Entry 3MFH (X-ray diffraction, 2.00 A resolution); this record covers chains A and P of the 3 polymer chains in the assembly.

Chain A:
Protein: DNA polymerase eta
Organism: Saccharomyces cerevisiae
Notes: EC 2.7.7.7
UniProt: Q04049 (POLH_YEAST); residue numbers follow UniProt; this construct covers 1-513
Chain sequence (520 residues; numbered -6 to 513; the number before each row is that of its first residue; numbers below 1 keep their minus sign (Gly-6 is residue -6)):
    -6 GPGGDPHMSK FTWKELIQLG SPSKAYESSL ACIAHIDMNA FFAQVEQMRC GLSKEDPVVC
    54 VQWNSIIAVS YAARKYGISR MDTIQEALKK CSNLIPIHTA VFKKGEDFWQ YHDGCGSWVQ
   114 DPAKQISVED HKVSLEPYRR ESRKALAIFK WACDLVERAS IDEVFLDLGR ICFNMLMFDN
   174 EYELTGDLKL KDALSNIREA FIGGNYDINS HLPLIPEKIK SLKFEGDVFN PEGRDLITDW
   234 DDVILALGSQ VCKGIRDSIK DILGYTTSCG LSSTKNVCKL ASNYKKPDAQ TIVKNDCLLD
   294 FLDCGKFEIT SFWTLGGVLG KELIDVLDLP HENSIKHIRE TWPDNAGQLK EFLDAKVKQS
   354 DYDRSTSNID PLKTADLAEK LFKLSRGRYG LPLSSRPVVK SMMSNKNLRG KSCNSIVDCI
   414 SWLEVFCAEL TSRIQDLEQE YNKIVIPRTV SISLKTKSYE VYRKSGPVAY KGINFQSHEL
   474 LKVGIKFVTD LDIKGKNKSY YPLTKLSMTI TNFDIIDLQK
Not modelled in the structure: -6 to 0, 113-114, 513
Differences from the reference sequence: expression tag (-6 to 0); engineered mutation Ala140 (Lys in Q04049), Trp144 (Ser in Q04049)
Ion coordination: Mg2+ site 1: Asp30, Met31, Asp155 (together with 2'-deoxyadenosine 5'-triphosphate); Mg2+ site 2 near Glu156 (its only coordinating residue here)
Small-molecule neighbours: 2'-deoxyadenosine 5'-triphosphate (DTP): Asp30, Met31, Asn32, Ala33, Phe34, Phe35, Ile60, Ala61, Tyr64, Arg67, Arg73, Ile154, Asp155, Lys279
UniProt features mapped onto this chain:
  - binding site (Mg(2+)): Asp30, Asp155
  - mutagenesis: Asp30 (D30A: Abolishes DNA polymerase activity), Phe34 (F34L: Alters translesion activity), Glu39 (E39A: Abolishes DNA polymerase activity), Tyr64 (Y64F/A: Decreases efficiency of nucleotide incorporation), Arg67 (R67A: Decreases efficiency of nucleotide incorporation), Asp155 (D155A: Abolishes DNA polymerase activity and increases UV-induced mutations), Glu156 (E156A: Decreases efficiency of nucleotide incorporation), Lys279 (K279A: Decreases efficiency of nucleotide incorporation)
From the paper describing this entry:
  - catalytic residues: Asp30, Asp155, Glu156
  - binding site for 2'-deoxyadenosine 5'-triphosphate: Phe35, Tyr64, Arg67, Lys279
  - binding site for the 16-nt DNA strand: Gln55, Trp56, Ile60, Arg73, Met74, Ser394, Met396, Asn398, Asn400
  - binding site for the 11-nt DNA strand (chain P): Ser458
  - contacts within the chain: Gln55-Val126 (hydrophobic contact), Trp56-Val126 (hydrophobic contact)
  - conformationally variable residues (side-chain flip): Asp30, Arg73, Met74
  - Mg2+ coordination: Asp30
  - mutagenesis - K140A/S144W: unchanged catalytic activity on undamaged and T-T dimer-containing DNAs
  - mutagenesis - R73A/M74A: unchanged catalytic activity on undamaged DNA
  - mutagenesis - Q55A (15 fold), Q55A/R73A (50-fold): decreased catalytic activity on 2'-deoxyadenosine 5'-triphosphate
  - mutagenesis - R73A: unchanged catalytic activity on 2'-deoxyadenosine 5'-triphosphate
  - mutagenesis - Q55A/R73A, Q55A: decreased growth in response to UV
  - mutagenesis - K140A/S144W: unchanged growth in response to UV
  - mutagenesis - R73A, M74A: unchanged catalytic activity on undamaged or T-T dimer-containing DNA
  - mutagenesis - Q55A (15 fold), Q55A/R73A (50-fold): decreased catalytic activity on undamaged and damaged 3'T
  - mutagenesis - R73A/M74A (8-fold): decreased catalytic activity on 3'T of the dimer
  - mutagenesis - Q55A/R73A, Q55A, R73A/M74A: increased growth in response to UV sensitivity
  - mutagenesis - M74A: decreased growth

Chain P:
Molecule: 11-nt DNA strand
Sequence (11 nucleotides; numbered 1 to 11; the number before each row is that of its first residue):
     1 GTCCTCCCCT C
Modified / non-standard residues: DOC (2',3'-dideoxycytidine-5'-monophosphate) at position 11

Chain A / chain P interface:
Contacting residue pairs (20):
  Glu156(A) with DOC_11(P), sugar contact
  Lys272(A) with DOC_11(P), salt bridge to the phosphate
  Phe305(A) with DT10(P), phosphate contact
  Trp306(A) with DT10(P), sugar contact
  Thr307(A) with DC9(P), phosphate contact; DT10(P), hydrogen bond to the phosphate
  Leu308(A) with DT10(P), hydrogen bond to the phosphate
  Gly309(A) with DT10(P), hydrogen bond to the phosphate
  Gly310(A) with DC9(P), phosphate contact; DT10(P), hydrogen bond to the phosphate
  Val311(A) with DC8(P), phosphate contact; DC9(P), hydrogen bond to the phosphate
  Leu312(A) with DC9(P), hydrogen bond to the phosphate
  Asn361(A) with DC8(P), sugar contact
  Arg456(A) with DC6(P), salt bridge to the phosphate
  Lys457(A) with DT5(P), phosphate contact
  Ser458(A) with DC4(P), sugar contact; DT5(P), hydrogen bond to the phosphate
  Gly459(A) with DC4(P), phosphate contact
  Pro460(A) with DC4(P), phosphate contact
Interface residues without a listed pair, chain A (18 interface residues in all): Ser153, Thr442
Interface residues without a listed pair, chain P (8 interface residues in all): DC7

Summary:
The interface between chain A and chain P involves 18 residues on one side and 8 on the other; the contacts
include 7 hydrogen bonds and 2 salt bridges. Polar contacts include Thr307(A)-DT10(P), Leu308(A)-DT10(P) and
Gly309(A)-DT10(P). From the paper: catalytic residues Asp30(A), Asp155(A) and Glu156(A); Q55A/R73A, Q55A and
R73A/M74A of chain A increase growth in response to UV sensitivity; 6 substitutions were tested in all.
Chain A is DNA polymerase eta (Saccharomyces cerevisiae) and chain P is an 11-nt DNA strand; the structure,
DNA Polymerase Eta in Complex With Undamaged DNA, was determined by X-ray diffraction, deposited together with
3MFI.
